Entry 9ARV (electron microscopy, 3.60 A resolution); this record covers chains E and L of the 11 polymer chains in the assembly.

# Chain E (and L)
Protein: Isoform 1 of Immunoglobulin heavy constant mu
From: Homo sapiens
Notes: chain L of this document is another copy of the same molecule, construct and numbering; everything in this record applies to it too
UniProtKB: P01871 (IGHM_HUMAN), isoform P01871-1; residues 28-375 here correspond to UniProt positions 106-453 (UniProt number = residue number + 78)
Sequence (375 residues; numbered 1 to 375; the number before each row is that of its first residue):
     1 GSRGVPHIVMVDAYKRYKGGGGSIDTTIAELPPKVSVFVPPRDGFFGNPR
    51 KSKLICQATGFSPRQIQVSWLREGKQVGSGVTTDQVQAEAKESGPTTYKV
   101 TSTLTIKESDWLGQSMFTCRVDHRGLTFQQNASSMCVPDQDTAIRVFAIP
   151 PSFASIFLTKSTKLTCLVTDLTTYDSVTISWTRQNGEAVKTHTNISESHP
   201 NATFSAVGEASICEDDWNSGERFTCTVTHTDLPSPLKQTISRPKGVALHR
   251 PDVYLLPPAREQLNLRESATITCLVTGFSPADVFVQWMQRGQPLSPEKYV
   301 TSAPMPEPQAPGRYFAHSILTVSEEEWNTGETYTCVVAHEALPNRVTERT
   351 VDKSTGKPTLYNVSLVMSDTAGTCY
Not modelled in the structure: 1-140, 369-375 (chain L: 1-143, 367-375)
Differences from the reference sequence: expression tag (1-27)
Curated features (UniProtKB/Swiss-Prot):
  - glycosylation (N-linked (GlcNAc...) asparagine): Asn131 (complex), Asn194, Asn201
Disulfides: Cys166-Cys225, Cys273-Cys335

# How chain E and chain L interact
Contacting residue pairs (39; chain E residue first):
  Tyr254(E) - Ala259(L)  hydrophobic
  Tyr254(E) - Glu261(L)
  Tyr254(E) - Gln262(L)
  Tyr254(E) - Leu265(L)
  Tyr254(E) - Glu267(L)
  Leu256(E) - Ala259(L)  hydrophobic
  Leu256(E) - Thr272(L)
  Pro257(E) - Leu256(L)
  Ala259(E) - Leu256(L)
  Arg260(E) - Leu255(L)
  Glu261(E) - Arg349(L)
  Gln262(E) - Tyr254(L)
  Thr272(E) - Leu256(L)
  Glu297(E) - Pro308(L)
  Glu297(E) - Gln309(L)  hydrogen bond (backbone-side chain)
  Lys298(E) - Gln309(L)
  Val300(E) - Pro308(L)  hydrophobic
  Val300(E) - Phe315(L)  hydrophobic
  Ser302(E) - Ser302(L)
  Ser302(E) - Met305(L)
  Pro308(E) - Glu297(L)
  Pro308(E) - Lys298(L)
  Pro308(E) - Tyr299(L)
  Pro308(E) - Val300(L)
  Pro308(E) - Thr321(L)
  Gln309(E) - Glu297(L)
  Gln309(E) - Lys298(L)  hydrogen bond
  Gln309(E) - Thr321(L)  hydrogen bond
  Phe315(E) - Ile319(L)  hydrophobic
  His317(E) - His317(L)
  His317(E) - Ile319(L)
  Ile319(E) - Phe315(L)  hydrophobic
  Ile319(E) - His317(L)
  Thr321(E) - Pro308(L)
  Val351(E) - Glu261(L)
  Leu360(E) - Leu365(L)  hydrophobic
  Tyr361(E) - Val363(L)
  Tyr361(E) - Leu365(L)
  Val363(E) - Tyr361(L)  hydrophobic
Also at the interface, not in a pair above, chain E (27 interface residues in all): Pro258, Leu265, Leu274, Pro306, Glu307
Also at the interface, not in a pair above, chain L (31 interface residues in all): Pro257, Pro258, Leu274, Val322, Thr355, Gly356

# Overview
The interface between chain E and chain L involves 27 residues on one side and 31 on the other, with 3
hydrogen bonds. Polar contacts include Glu297(E)-Gln309(L), Gln309(E)-Lys298(L) and Gln309(E)-Thr321(L).
Chain E and chain L are both Isoform 1 of Immunoglobulin heavy constant mu (Homo sapiens); the structure,
CryoEM structure of AMETA-A3, was determined by electron microscopy.
